Entry 6QUY (electron microscopy, 3.80 A resolution); this record covers chains W and H of the 5 polymer chains in the assembly.

== Chain W ==
Molecule: CKK domain protein
Organism: Naegleria gruberi
UniProtKB: D2VJG4 (D2VJG4_NAEGR); numbering as in UniProt (aligned over 621-788)
Chain sequence (187 residues; each row starts with the number of its first residue):
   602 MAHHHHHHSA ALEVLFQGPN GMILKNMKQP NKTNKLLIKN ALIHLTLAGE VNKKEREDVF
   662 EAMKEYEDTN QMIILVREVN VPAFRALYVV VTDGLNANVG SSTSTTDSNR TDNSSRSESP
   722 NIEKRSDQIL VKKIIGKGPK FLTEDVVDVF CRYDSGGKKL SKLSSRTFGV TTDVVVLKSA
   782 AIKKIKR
Not modelled in the structure: 602-633, 694-729, 737, 784-788
Construct notes: initiating methionine (602); expression tag (603-620)

== Chain H ==
Molecule: Tubulin beta chain
Organism: Homo sapiens
UniProtKB: P07437 (TBB5_HUMAN); the author numbering skips numbers that UniProt does not, so the offset changes along the chain: 1-44 = UniProt 1-44; 47-360 = UniProt 45-358; 369-454 = UniProt 359-444
Chain sequence (444 residues; numbered 1 to 454; 10 numbers in that range are skipped by the numbering (no residue carries them; nothing is unmodelled there); the number before each row is that of its first residue):
     1 MREIVHIQAG QCGNQIGAKF WEVISDEHGI DPTGTYHGDS DLQL
    47 DRISVYYNEA TGGKYVPRAI LVDLEPGTMD SVRSGPFGQI FRPDNFVFGQ SGAGNNWAKG
   107 HYTEGAELVD SVLDVVRKEA ESCDCLQGFQ LTHSLGGGTG SGMGTLLISK IREEYPDRIM
   167 NTFSVVPSPK VSDTVVEPYN ATLSVHQLVE NTDETYCIDN EALYDICFRT LKLTTPTYGD
   227 LNHLVSATMS GVTTCLRFPG QLNADLRKLA VNMVPFPRLH FFMPGFAPLT SRGSQQYRAL
   287 TVPELTQQVF DAKNMMAACD PRHGRYLTVA AVFRGRMSMK EVDEQMLNVQ NKNSSYFVEW
   347 IPNNVKTAVC DIPP
   369 RGLKMAVTFI GNSTAIQELF KRISEQFTAM FRRKAFLHWY TGEGMDEMEF TEAESNMNDL
   429 VSEYQQYQDA TAEEEEDFGE EAEEEA
Not modelled in the structure: 441-454
Small-molecule neighbours:
  - GDP (guanosine-5'-diphosphate): Gly10, Gln11, Cys12, Gln15, Ser140, Gly142, Gly143, Gly144, Thr145, Gly146, Val171, Asn206, Tyr224, Asn228
  - GTP (guanosine-5'-triphosphate): Gln247, Leu248, Lys254
  - taxol (TA1): Lys19, Glu22, Val23, Asp26, Glu27, Leu217, Asp226, His229, Ala233, Ser236, Leu275, Thr276, Ser277, Arg278, Gln281, Arg320, Pro360, Arg369, Gly370, Leu371
UniProt features mapped onto this chain:
  - motif: Met1 to Ile4 (MREI motif)
  - binding site (GTP): Gln11, Glu71, Ser140, Gly144, Thr145, Gly146, Asn206, Asn228
  - binding site (Mg(2+)): Glu71
  - modified residue: Ser40 (Phosphoserine), Thr57 (Phosphothreonine), Lys60 (N6-acetyllysine), Ser174 (Phosphoserine), Thr287 (Phosphothreonine), Thr292 (Phosphothreonine), Arg320 (Omega-N-methylarginine), Glu444 (5-glutamyl polyglutamate), Glu448 (5-glutamyl glycine), Glu449 (5-glutamyl glycine), Glu451 (5-glutamyl glycine), Glu452 (5-glutamyl glycine), Glu453 (5-glutamyl glycine)
  - cross-link (Glycyl lysine isopeptide (Lys-Gly)): Lys60 (interchain with G-Cter in ubiquitin), Lys326 (interchain with G-Cter in ubiquitin)

== Chain W / chain H interface ==
Contacting residue pairs (24):
  Leu646(W) - Asn337(H)
  Leu646(W) - Lys338(H)
  Leu646(W) - Ser340(H)  hydrogen bond (backbone-side chain)
  Thr647(W) - Ser341(H)  hydrogen bond (backbone-side chain)
  Leu648(W) - Ser341(H)
  Ala649(W) - Ser341(H)  hydrogen bond (backbone-side chain)
  Ala649(W) - Tyr342(H)  hydrogen bond (backbone-side chain)
  Gly650(W) - Tyr342(H)
  Glu651(W) - Arg308(H)  hydrogen bond (backbone-backbone)
  Glu651(W) - His309(H)  salt bridge
  Val652(W) - Arg308(H)  hydrogen bond (backbone-backbone)
  Val652(W) - Gly310(H)
  Val652(W) - Arg311(H)
  Asn653(W) - Ser341(H)  hydrogen bond
  Arg678(W) - Glu345(H)  salt bridge
  Val680(W) - Asn337(H)
  Asn681(W) - Leu333(H)
  Asn681(W) - Asn337(H)  hydrogen bond (backbone-side chain)
  Val682(W) - Gln336(H)
  Val682(W) - Ser340(H)
  Pro683(W) - Asn337(H)
  Pro683(W) - Ser340(H)  hydrogen bond (backbone-side chain)
  Arg686(W) - Glu345(H)  salt bridge
  Lys760(W) - Asn334(H)
Interface residues without a listed pair, chain W (17 interface residues in all): His645, Ala684
Interface residues without a listed pair, chain H (14 interface residues in all): Asp306
The authors on this interface:
  - specific contacts: Arg678(W)-Glu345(H) (hydrogen bond), Arg686(W)-Glu345(H) (hydrogen bond)

== In short ==
17 residues of chain W and 14 residues of chain H are in contact; the contacts include 9 hydrogen bonds and 3
salt bridges. Among the polar pairs are Glu651(W)-His309(H), Arg678(W)-Glu345(H) and Arg686(W)-Glu345(H). The
authors report hydrogen bonds between Arg678(W) and Glu345(H) and Arg686(W) and Glu345(H).
Chain W is CKK domain protein (Naegleria gruberi) and chain H is Tubulin beta chain (Homo sapiens); the
structure, NgCKK (N.Gruberi CKK) decorated 13pf taxol-GDP microtubule, was determined by electron microscopy,
deposited together with 6QUS, 6QVE and 6QVJ.
